Entry 3FWH (X-ray diffraction, 1.22 A resolution); this record covers chain A.

[Chain A]
Molecule: Haloalkane dehalogenase
From: Rhodococcus sp
Notes: EC 3.8.1.5
Reference sequence: P0A3G3 (DHAA_RHOSO); residue numbers follow UniProt; this construct covers 1-293
Chain sequence (299 residues; each row starts with the number of its first residue):
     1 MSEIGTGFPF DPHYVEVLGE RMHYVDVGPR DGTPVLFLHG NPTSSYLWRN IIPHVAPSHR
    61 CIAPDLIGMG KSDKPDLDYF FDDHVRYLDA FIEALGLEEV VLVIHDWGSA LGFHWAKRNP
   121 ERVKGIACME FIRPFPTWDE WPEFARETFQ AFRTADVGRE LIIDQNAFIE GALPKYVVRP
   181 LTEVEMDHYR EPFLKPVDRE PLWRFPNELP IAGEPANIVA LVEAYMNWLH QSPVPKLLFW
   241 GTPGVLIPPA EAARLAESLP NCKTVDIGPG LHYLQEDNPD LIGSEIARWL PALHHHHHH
Not modelled in the structure: 1, 298-299
Sequence notes: engineered mutation Phe135 (Ile in P0A3G3), Tyr176 (Cys in P0A3G3); expression tag (294-299)
Curated features (UniProtKB/Swiss-Prot):
  - active site: Asp106 (Nucleophile), Glu130 (Proton donor), His272 (Proton acceptor)
  - mutagenesis: Tyr273 (Y273F: 8-fold increase in catalytic efficiency for TCP dehalogenation; when associated with Y-176)
Reported in the primary citation:
  - binding site for chloride ion: Asn41, Trp107
  - binding site for acetate ion: Thr33, His59, Lys124, His294
  - binding site for isopropyl alcohol: Asp106
  - conformationally variable residues: Arg133, Glu140

[Overview]
From UniProt: 3 active-site residues and one mutagenesis site. The paper reports a binding site for acetate
ion at Thr33, His59 and Lys124 among others; a binding site for chloride ion at Asn41 and Trp107.
Chain A is Haloalkane dehalogenase (Rhodococcus sp); the structure, Structure of haloalkane dehalogenase
mutant Dha15 (I135F/C176Y) from Rhodococcus rhodochrous, was determined by X-ray diffraction, deposited
together with 3G9X and 3FBW.
